PDB entry 8BWM | X-ray diffraction, 2.50 A resolution | chains A and B of the 4 polymer chains in the assembly

Chain A (and B):
Protein: Growth/differentiation factor 5
Organism: Homo sapiens
Notes: chain B of this document is another copy of the same molecule, construct and numbering; everything in this record applies to it too
UniProtKB: P43026 (GDF5_HUMAN); numbering as in UniProt (aligned over 382-501)
Sequence (121 residues; row label = number of the first residue in the row):
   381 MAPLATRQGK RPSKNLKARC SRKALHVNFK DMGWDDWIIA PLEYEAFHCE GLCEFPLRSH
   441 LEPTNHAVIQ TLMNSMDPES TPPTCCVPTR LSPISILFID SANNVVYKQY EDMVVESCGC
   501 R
Disordered / not traced: 381-396 (chain B: 381-397)
Disulfides: Cys400-Cys466, Cys429-Cys498, Cys433-Cys500
Differences from the reference sequence: initiating methionine (381)
Ion coordination: Ca2+: Gly413, Asp416
UniProt features mapped onto this chain:
  - natural variant: Arg399 (R399C: In BDA1C), Cys400 (C400Y: In AMD2A), Trp414 (W414R: In SYNS2 and BDA1C), Pro436 (P436T: In AMD2B), Leu437 (deletion: In AMD2B), Arg438 (R438L: In SYNS2 and SYM1B), Ser439 (S439T: In AMD2B), His440 (H440L: In AMD2B), Leu441 (L441P: In AMD2B, SYNS2 and BDA2), Asn445 (N445K: In SYNS2; N445T: In SYNS2), Ser475 (S475N: In SYNS2), Val486 (V486M: In BDC), 1 further natural variant entry in UniProt
  - mutagenesis: Tyr490 (Y490N: Resitant to NOG inhibition)

How chain A and chain B interact:
Contacting residue pairs - 48 pairs, chain A then chain B:
  His406(A) - Met453(B)
  Asp411(A) - Met456(B)
  Met412(A) - Ile449(B)  hydrophobic
  Met412(A) - Leu452(B)  hydrophobic
  Met412(A) - Met456(B)  hydrophobic
  Trp414(A) - Leu452(B)  hydrophobic
  Tyr424(A) - Ile449(B)
  Ala426(A) - His446(B)  hydrogen bond (backbone-side chain)
  Phe427(A) - His446(B)  hydrogen bond (backbone-side chain)
  His428(A) - Gln450(B)
  His428(A) - Pro462(B)
  Thr444(A) - Asp492(B)
  Asn445(A) - Glu491(B)  hydrogen bond (side chain-backbone)
  Asn445(A) - Asp492(B)
  Asn445(A) - Met493(B)
  His446(A) - Ala426(B)  hydrogen bond (side chain-backbone)
  His446(A) - Phe427(B)  hydrogen bond (side chain-backbone)
  His446(A) - Leu471(B)
  His446(A) - Asp492(B)  hydrogen bond (backbone-backbone)
  His446(A) - Met493(B)
  His446(A) - Val495(B)
  Ile449(A) - Met412(B)  hydrophobic
  Ile449(A) - Tyr424(B)
  Ile449(A) - Met493(B)  hydrophobic
  Leu452(A) - Met412(B)  hydrophobic
  Leu452(A) - Trp414(B)  hydrophobic
  Met453(A) - Leu405(B)  hydrophobic
  Met453(A) - His406(B)
  Met453(A) - Val407(B)  hydrophobic
  Met456(A) - Asp411(B)
  Pro462(A) - His428(B)
  Cys465(A) - Cys465(B)  disulfide
  Cys465(A) - Val467(B)  hydrophobic
  Val467(A) - Cys465(B)  hydrophobic
  Val467(A) - Val467(B)  hydrophobic
  Val467(A) - Arg501(B)
  Pro468(A) - Arg501(B)
  Leu471(A) - His446(B)
  Glu491(A) - Asn445(B)  hydrogen bond (backbone-side chain)
  Asp492(A) - Thr444(B)
  Asp492(A) - Asn445(B)
  Asp492(A) - His446(B)  hydrogen bond (backbone-backbone)
  Met493(A) - Asn445(B)
  Met493(A) - His446(B)
  Met493(A) - Ile449(B)  hydrophobic
  Val495(A) - His446(B)
  Arg501(A) - Val467(B)
  Arg501(A) - Pro468(B)
Interface residues without a listed pair, chain A (31 interface residues in all): Leu405, Val407, Glu430, Gln450, Thr461, Tyr490
Interface residues without a listed pair, chain B (31 interface residues in all): Glu430, Thr461, Tyr490
Cross-chain cystine bridges: Cys465(A)-Cys465(B)

Summary:
The chain A/chain B interface involves 31 residues from each chain; the contacts include 1 disulfide bond and
8 hydrogen bonds. Polar contacts include Ala426(A)-His446(B), Phe427(A)-His446(B) and Asn445(A)-Glu491(B). The
Ca2+ site is built by Gly413(A) and Asp416(A). From UniProt: one mutagenesis site on chain A.
Both chains are Growth/differentiation factor 5 (Homo sapiens). Entry 8BWM (Crystal structure of human Twisted
gastrulation protein homolog 1 (TWSG1) in complex with human Growth Differentiation ...) was determined by
X-ray diffraction, deposited together with 8BWA, 8BWD, 8BWI, 8BWL and 8BWN.
